Entry 1WQ4 (X-ray diffraction, 2.00 A resolution); this record covers chain A.

Chain A:
Name: Tyrosyl-tRNA synthetase
Source organism: Escherichia coli str. K12 substr
Notes: EC 6.1.1.1
Reference sequence: P00951 (SYY_ECOLI); residues 2-322 here correspond to UniProt positions 1-321 (UniProt number = residue number - 1)
Sequence (321 residues; row label = number of the first residue in the row):
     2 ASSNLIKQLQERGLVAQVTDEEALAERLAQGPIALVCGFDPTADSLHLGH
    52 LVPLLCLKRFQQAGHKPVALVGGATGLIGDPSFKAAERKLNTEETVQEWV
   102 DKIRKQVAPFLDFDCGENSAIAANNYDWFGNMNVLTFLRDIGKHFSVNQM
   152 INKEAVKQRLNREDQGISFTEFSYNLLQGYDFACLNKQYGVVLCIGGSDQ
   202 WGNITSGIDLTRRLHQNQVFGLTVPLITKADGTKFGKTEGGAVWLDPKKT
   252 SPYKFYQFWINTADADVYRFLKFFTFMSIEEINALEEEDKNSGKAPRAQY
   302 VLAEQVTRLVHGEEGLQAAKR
Construct notes: engineered mutation Val37 (Tyr36 in P00951), Cys195 (Gln194 in P00951)
Residues lining bound ligands: tyrosine (TYR): Gly39, Phe40, Asp41, Leu71, Thr76, Asp81, Asn126, Tyr175, Gln179, Asp182, Gln201, Asn204
What the authors report for this chain:
  - binding site for tyrosine: Asp81, Tyr175, Gln179, Asp182
  - mutagenesis - V37T/Q195C (8-fold), Y37V/D182N/Q195C, Y37V/D182L/Q195C, Y37V/N126D/Q195C: decreased catalytic activity on 3-iodo-l-tyrosine
  - mutagenesis - Y37V: increased catalytic activity on 3-iodo-l-tyrosine (citing earlier work)
  - mutagenesis - Y37V/Q195C (200-fold): decreased catalytic activity on l-tyrosine (citing earlier work)

Summary:
Chain A binds tyrosine. The paper reports a binding site for tyrosine at Asp81, Tyr175 and Gln179 among
others; V37T/Q195C, Y37V/D182N/Q195C and Y37V/D182L/Q195C, among others, reduce catalytic activity on
3-iodo-l-tyrosine; 6 substitutions were tested in all.
Chain A is Tyrosyl-tRNA synthetase (Escherichia coli str. K12 substr); the structure, Escherichia coli
tyrosyl-tRNA synthetase mutant complexed with L-tyrosine, was determined by X-ray diffraction together with
1VBN and 1WQ3 from the same study.
